Entry 7URC (electron microscopy, 3.14 A resolution); this record covers chains A and H of the 3 polymer chains in the assembly.

== Chain A ==
Name: Isoform 2 of Protein-serine O-palmitoleoyltransferase porcupine
From: Homo sapiens
Notes: EC 2.3.1.250
UniProt: Q9H237 (PORCN_HUMAN), isoform Q9H237-2; residues 2-456 here = UniProt positions 2-456
Amino-acid sequence (464 residues; each row starts with the number of its first residue; numbers below 1 keep their minus sign (Met-7 is residue -7)):
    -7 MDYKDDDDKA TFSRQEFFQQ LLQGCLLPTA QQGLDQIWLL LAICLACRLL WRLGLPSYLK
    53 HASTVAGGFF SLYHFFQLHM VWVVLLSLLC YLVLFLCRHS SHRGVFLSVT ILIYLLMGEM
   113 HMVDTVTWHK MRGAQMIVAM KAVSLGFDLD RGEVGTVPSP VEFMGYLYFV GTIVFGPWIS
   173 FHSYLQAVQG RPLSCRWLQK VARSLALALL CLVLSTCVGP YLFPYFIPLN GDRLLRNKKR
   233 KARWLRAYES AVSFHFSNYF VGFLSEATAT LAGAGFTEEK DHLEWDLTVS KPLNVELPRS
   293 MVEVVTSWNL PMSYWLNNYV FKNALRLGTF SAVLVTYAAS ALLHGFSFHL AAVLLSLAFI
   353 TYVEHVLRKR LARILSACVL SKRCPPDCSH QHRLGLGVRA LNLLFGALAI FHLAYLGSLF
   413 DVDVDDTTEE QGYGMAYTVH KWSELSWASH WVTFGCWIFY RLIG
Not modelled in the structure: -7 to 3, 223-233, 415-424
Differences from the reference sequence: initiating methionine (-7); expression tag (-6 to 1)
Cystine bridges: Cys17-Cys209
Bound ions: Zn2+: Cys370, Cys376, Cys380, His382
Small-molecule neighbours:
  - Digitonin (AJP): Val97, Ser100, Ile103, Leu104, Phe139, Trp307, Tyr311, Val312, Asn315, Ala316, Arg318, Ala331, Leu334
  - O50 (2-[(2P)-2',3-dimethyl[2,4'-bipyridin]-5-yl]-N-[(5P)-5-(pyrazin-2-yl)pyridin-2-yl]acetamide): Phe246, His247, Val296, Val297, Trp300, Met304, Ser305, Leu308, Asn309, Phe313, Val325, Thr328, Tyr329, Ser332, His336, Leu342, Val345, Leu346, Leu349, Leu405, Leu408, Gly409, Phe412
Curated features (UniProtKB/Swiss-Prot):
  - active site: His341
  - lipidation: Cys187 (S-palmitoyl cysteine)
  - natural variant: Gly60 (G60R: In FODH), Ser136 (S136F: In FODH), Gly168 (G168R: In FODH), Arg228 (R228C: In a patient with focal dermal hypoplasia also carrying a frameshift mutation; uncertain significance), Glu258 (V258E: In FODH; this construct carries the variant), His341 (H341L: In FODH), Arg365 (R365G: In FODH; R365Q: In FODH), Arg385 (C385R: In FODH; this construct carries the variant), Trp439 (W439R: In FODH)
  - mutagenesis: Cys187 (C187A: Drastic loss of palmitoylation), His341 (H341A: Loss of function)
Reported in the primary citation:
  - binding site for O50: Phe246, Val297, Trp300, Thr328, Tyr329, Ser332, Leu349, Leu408
  - conformationally variable residues: His336
  - catalytic residues: His336 (proposed by the authors, not directly observed)

== Chain H ==
Name: 2C11 heavy chain
From: Mus musculus
Amino-acid sequence (250 residues; each row starts with the number of its first residue):
     1 MGWSCIILFL VATATGVHSE IQLQQSGAEL VKPGASVKMS CKVSGYSFTG YNMNWVKQSH
    61 GKSLEWIGNI NPYYVSTNYN QKFTGKATFT VDRSSSTAYM QLDSLTSEDS AVYYCARSYG
   121 SSHTFAYWGQ GTLVTVSSAS TKGPSVFPLA PSSKSTSGGT AALGCLVKDY FPEPVTVSWN
   181 SGALTSGVHT FPAVLQSSGL YSLSSVVTVP SSSLGTQTYI CNVNHKPSNT KVDKRVEPKS
   241 CDKTHHHHHH
Not modelled in the structure: 1-19, 139-250
Cystine bridges: Cys41-Cys115
Small-molecule neighbours: Digitonin (AJP): Tyr73, Tyr74, Val75, Arg93

== How chain A and chain H interact ==
Contacting residue pairs - 25 pairs, chain A then chain H:
  Arg90(A) with Ser121(H)
  His91(A) with Tyr51(H); Tyr119(H); Gly120(H); Ser121(H)
  Ser92(A) with Gly50(H)
  Ser93(A) with Gly50(H), hydrogen bond (backbone-backbone); Asn71(H), hydrogen bond
  His94(A) with Tyr73(H)
  Arg95(A) with Gly120(H), hydrogen bond (side chain-backbone)
  Phe139(A) with Tyr74(H)
  Leu141(A) with His123(H), hydrogen bond (backbone-side chain)
  Asp142(A) with Asn52(H), hydrogen bond (backbone-side chain); Asn71(H), hydrogen bond (backbone-side chain); Tyr74(H)
  Arg143(A) with Asn69(H); Tyr74(H); Ser76(H); Asn78(H)
  Gly144(A) with His123(H)
  Val146(A) with His123(H)
  Gly147(A) with Ser121(H); Ser122(H); His123(H), hydrogen bond (backbone-backbone)
  Val149(A) with Ser121(H), hydrogen bond (backbone-backbone)
Also at the interface, not in a pair above, chain A (17 interface residues in all): Val97, Glu145, Thr148
Also at the interface, not in a pair above, chain H (15 interface residues in all): Thr49

== Overview ==
Chain A and chain H form an interface of 17 and 15 residues respectively, with 8 hydrogen bonds. Polar
contacts include Ser93(A)-Asn71(H), Arg95(A)-Gly120(H) and Leu141(A)-His123(H). Digitonin is bound between
chain A and chain H. The paper reports the catalytic residue His336(A); a binding site for O50 at Phe246(A),
Val297(A) and Trp300(A) among others.
Chain A is Isoform 2 of Protein-serine O-palmitoleoyltransferase porcupine (Homo sapiens) and chain H is 2C11
heavy chain (Mus musculus); the structure, Human PORCN in complex with LGK974, was determined by electron
microscopy together with 7URA from the same study.
